PDB entry 7KEU | electron microscopy, 3.90 A resolution | chains A and D of the 8 polymer chains in the assembly

Chain A (and D):
Protein: Apoptosis-associated speck-like protein containing a CARD
Organism: Homo sapiens
Notes: chain D of this document is another copy of the same molecule, construct and numbering; everything in this record applies to it too
UniProtKB: Q9ULZ3 (ASC_HUMAN); residue numbers follow UniProt; this construct covers 113-194
Sequence (82 residues; each row starts with the number of its first residue):
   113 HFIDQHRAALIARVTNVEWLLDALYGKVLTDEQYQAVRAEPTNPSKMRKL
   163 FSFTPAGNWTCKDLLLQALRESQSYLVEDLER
Differences from the reference sequence: conflict Gly169 (Trp in Q9ULZ3)
Curated features (UniProtKB/Swiss-Prot):
  - cross-link: Lys174 (Glycyl lysine isopeptide (Lys-Gly) (interchain with G-Cter in ubiquitin))
  - mutagenesis: Lys174 (K174R: Loss of inflammasome activation activity)

How chain A and chain D interact:
Residue-residue contacts (8):
  Glu130(A) - Arg160(D)  salt bridge
  Asp134(A) - Ala120(D)
  Tyr137(A) - Arg119(D)
  Tyr146(A) - Arg119(D)
  Tyr146(A) - Arg160(D)
  Gln147(A) - Ser164(D)
  Arg150(A) - Ser157(D)
  Arg150(A) - Arg160(D)
Interface residues without a listed pair, chain A (7 interface residues in all): Asp143
Interface residues without a listed pair, chain D (7 interface residues in all): Ile123, Lys161

In short:
The chain A/chain D interface involves 7 residues from each chain; the contacts include 1 salt bridge. Its one
salt-bridged contact is Glu130(A)-Arg160(D). From UniProt: one mutagenesis site on chain A.
Chain A and chain D are both Apoptosis-associated speck-like protein containing a CARD (Homo sapiens); the
structure, Cryo-EM structure of the Caspase-1-CARD:ASC-CARD octamer, was determined by electron microscopy
(same publication as 6XKJ and 6XKK).
